7CO9 - chains A and D of the 4 polymer chains in the assembly; structure by X-ray diffraction, 1.60 A resolution.

# Chain A
Protein: DNA-directed DNA/RNA polymerase mu
Source organism: Homo sapiens
Notes: EC 2.7.7.7
UniProt: Q9NP87 (DPOLM_HUMAN); numbering as in UniProt; present here: 1-397, 410-494
Amino-acid sequence (482 residues; row label = number of the first residue in the row; note: 12 numbers in that range are skipped by the numbering (no residue carries them; nothing is unmodelled there)):
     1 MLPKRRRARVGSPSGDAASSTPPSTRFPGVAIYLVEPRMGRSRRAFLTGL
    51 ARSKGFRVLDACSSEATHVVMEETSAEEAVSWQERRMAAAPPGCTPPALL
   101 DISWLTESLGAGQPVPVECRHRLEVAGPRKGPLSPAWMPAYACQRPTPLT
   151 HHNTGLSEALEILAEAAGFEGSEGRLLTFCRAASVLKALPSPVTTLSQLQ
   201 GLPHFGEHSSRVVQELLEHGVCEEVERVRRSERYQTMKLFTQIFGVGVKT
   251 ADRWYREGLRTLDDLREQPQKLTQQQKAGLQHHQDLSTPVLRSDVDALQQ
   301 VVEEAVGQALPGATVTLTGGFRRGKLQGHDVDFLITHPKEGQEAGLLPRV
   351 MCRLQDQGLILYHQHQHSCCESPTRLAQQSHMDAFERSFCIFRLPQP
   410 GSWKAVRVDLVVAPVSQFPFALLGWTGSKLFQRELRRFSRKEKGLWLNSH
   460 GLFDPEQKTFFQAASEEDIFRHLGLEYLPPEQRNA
Disordered / not traced: 1-137, 367-382
Construct notes: engineered mutation Gly410 (Pro in Q9NP87)
Curated features (UniProtKB/Swiss-Prot):
  - region: Arg323 to Asp332 (Involved in ssDNA binding)
  - binding site (Mg(2+)): Asp330, Asp332, Asp418
  - site: Gly433 (Responsible for the low discrimination between dNTP and rNTP)
  - modified residue: Ser12 (Phosphoserine)
Bound ions: K+: Thr241, Ile243, Val246 (shared with 1 residue of chain P); Mg2+ site 1: Asp330, Asp332 (together with XG4); Mg2+ site 2: Asp330, Asp332, Asp418 (together with XG4)
Ligand contacts: XG4 (2'-deoxy-5'-O-[(R)-hydroxy{[(R)-hydroxy(phosphonooxy)phosphoryl]amino}phosphoryl]guanosine): Gly319, Gly320, Arg323, Lys325, Gln327, Gly328, His329, Asp330, Asp332, Asp418, Gly433, Trp434, Thr435, Gly436, Ser437, Lys438, Gln441, Arg445
What the authors report for this chain:
  - conformationally variable residues (side-chain flip): Gln441
  - mutagenesis - K438A: decreased catalytic activity on dATP
  - mutagenesis - K438A: decreased catalytic activity on dGTP
  - specificity-determining residues: Gln441 (proposed by the authors, not directly observed)

# Chain D
Molecule: 4-nt DNA strand
Sequence (4 nucleotides; row label = number of the first residue in the row):
     1 GCCG

# Chain A / chain D interface
Pairs across the interface - 14 pairs, chain A then chain D:
  Gly174(A) with DG1(D), hydrogen bond to the base
  Arg175(A) with DG1(D), salt bridge to the phosphate
  Thr178(A) with DG1(D), hydrogen bond to the base; DC2(D), sugar contact
  Phe179(A) with DG1(D), sugar contact
  Pro203(A) with DC3(D), phosphate contact
  His204(A) with DC2(D), sugar contact; DC3(D), hydrogen bond to the phosphate
  Gly206(A) with DC2(D), hydrogen bond to the phosphate
  Glu207(A) with DC2(D), hydrogen bond to the phosphate
  His208(A) with DG1(D), salt bridge to the phosphate; DC2(D), hydrogen bond to the phosphate
  Ser209(A) with DG1(D), phosphate contact; DC2(D), hydrogen bond to the phosphate
Also at the interface, not in a pair above, chain A (14 interface residues in all): Ala140, Arg181, Leu202, Phe205
Also at the interface, not in a pair above, chain D (4 interface residues in all): DG4

# Overview
14 residues of chain A and 4 residues of chain D are in contact; the contacts include 7 hydrogen bonds and 2
salt bridges. Polar pairs include Gly174(A)-DG1(D), Thr178(A)-DG1(D) and His204(A)-DC3(D). Ligands of chain A:
compound XG4. From the paper: K438A of chain A reduces catalytic activity on dATP; the specificity determinant
Gln441(A).
Here chain A is DNA-directed DNA/RNA polymerase mu (Homo sapiens) and chain D is a 4-nt DNA strand. Entry 7CO9
(Ternary complex of DNA polymerase Mu with 1-nt gapped DNA (T:dGMPNPP) and Mg) was determined by X-ray
diffraction together with 7CO6, 7CO8, 7COA, 7COB, 7COC and 7COD from the same study.
